6GZJ - chains A and B; structure by X-ray diffraction, 1.98 A resolution.

== Chain A ==
Name: Dynein light chain 1, cytoplasmic
From: Homo sapiens
UniProtKB: P63167 (DYL1_HUMAN); residues 1-89 here = UniProt positions 1-89
Chain sequence (90 residues; each row starts with the number of its first residue; numbering starts at 0):
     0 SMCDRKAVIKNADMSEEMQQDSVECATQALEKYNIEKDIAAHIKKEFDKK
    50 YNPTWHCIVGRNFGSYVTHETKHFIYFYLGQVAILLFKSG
Not modelled in the structure: 0-1
Sequence notes: expression tag (0)

== Chain B ==
Name: Myelin-associated glycoprotein
UniProtKB: P20917 (MAG_MOUSE); residue numbers follow UniProt; this construct covers 573-626
Chain sequence (54 residues; each row starts with the number of its first residue):
   573 SEKRLGSERRLLGLRGESPELDLSYSHSDLGKRPTKDSYTLTEELAEYAE
   623 IRVK
Not modelled in the structure: 573-605, 616-626
Reported in the primary citation:
  - contacts within the chain: K608-S610 (hydrogen bond)
  - post-translational modification sites: T607, Y620 (citing earlier work)

== Interface between chain A and chain B ==
Contacting residue pairs (35):
  K9(A) - E615(B)  salt bridge
  D12(A) - K608(B)
  R60(A) - T614(B)
  N61(A) - T614(B)
  F62(A) - T612(B)
  F62(A) - L613(B)
  F62(A) - T614(B)  hydrogen bond (backbone-side chain)
  G63(A) - T612(B)
  G63(A) - L613(B)
  S64(A) - S610(B)
  S64(A) - Y611(B)
  S64(A) - T612(B)  hydrogen bond
  Y65(A) - D609(B)  hydrogen bond
  Y65(A) - S610(B)
  Y65(A) - Y611(B)  hydrophobic
  V66(A) - K608(B)
  V66(A) - D609(B)
  V66(A) - S610(B)  hydrogen bond (backbone-backbone)
  T67(A) - T607(B)
  T67(A) - K608(B)
  T67(A) - D609(B)  hydrogen bond
  H68(A) - T607(B)
  H68(A) - K608(B)  hydrogen bond (backbone-backbone)
  H68(A) - S610(B)  hydrogen bond
  E69(A) - P606(B)
  T70(A) - P606(B)  hydrogen bond (backbone-backbone)
  F73(A) - S610(B)
  F73(A) - T612(B)
  Y75(A) - T612(B)
  Y75(A) - L613(B)  hydrogen bond (side chain-backbone)
  Y75(A) - T614(B)  hydrogen bond (side chain-backbone)
  Y77(A) - T614(B)
  Y77(A) - E615(B)  hydrogen bond (side chain-backbone)
  A82(A) - T614(B)
  L84(A) - T612(B)
Interface residues without a listed pair, chain A (20 interface residues in all): N10, G59
From the paper, about this interface:
  - pairs named by the authors: K9(A)-E615(B) (salt bridge), D12(A)-K608(B), F62(A)-T614(B) (backbone contact), S64(A)-T612(B) (hydrogen bond), Y65(A)-D609(B) (hydrogen bond), Y65(A)-Y611(B), T67(A)-D609(B) (hydrogen bond), H68(A)-S610(B) (hydrogen bond), T70(A)-P606(B) (backbone contact)
  - interface residues, chain B: K608(B), L613(B)

== Summary ==
The interface between chain A and chain B involves 20 residues on one side and 10 on the other, with 11
hydrogen bonds and 1 salt bridge. Among the polar pairs are K9(A)-E615(B), F62(A)-T614(B) and S64(A)-T612(B).
The paper describes a salt bridge between K9(A) and E615(B); contacts between D12(A) and K608(B) and Y65(A)
and Y611(B); backbone contacts between F62(A) and T614(B) and T70(A) and P606(B). The paper reports interface
residues K608(B) and L613(B); modification sites T607(B) and Y620(B).
Chain A is Dynein light chain 1, cytoplasmic (Homo sapiens) and chain B is Myelin-associated glycoprotein; the
structure, Complex between the dynein light chain DYNLL1/DLC8 and the specific domain of large
myelin-associated glycoprotein L-MAG, was determined by X-ray diffraction, deposited together with 6GZL.
